8Y3E - chains I and M of the 16 polymer chains in the assembly; structure by electron microscopy, 5.32 A resolution (low resolution: residue-level contacts below are approximate; hydrogen-bond / salt-bridge calls are withheld).

# Chain I
Molecule: 250-nt DNA strand
Sequence (250 nucleotides; each row starts with the number of its first residue):
     1 ATCGGATGTATATATCTGACACGTGCCTGGAGACTAGGGAGTAATCCCCT
    51 TGGCGGTTAAAACGCGGGGGACAGCGCGTACGTGCGTTTAAGCGGTGCTA
   101 GAGCTGTCTACGACCAATTGAGCTCGAGCCTGGAGACTAGGGAGTAATCC
   151 CCTTGGCGGTTAAAACGCGGGGGACAGCGCGTACGTGCGTTTAAGCGGTG
   201 CTAGAGCTGTCTACGACCAATTGAGCGGCCTCGGCACCGGGATTCTCGAT

# Chain M
Molecule: Histone H2A type 1-B/E
Source organism: Homo sapiens
UniProtKB: P04908 (H2A1B_HUMAN); residues 0-129 here correspond to UniProt positions 1-130 (UniProt number = residue number + 1)
Chain sequence (133 residues; numbered -3 to 129; the number before each row is that of its first residue; numbers below 1 keep their minus sign (Gly-3 is residue -3)):
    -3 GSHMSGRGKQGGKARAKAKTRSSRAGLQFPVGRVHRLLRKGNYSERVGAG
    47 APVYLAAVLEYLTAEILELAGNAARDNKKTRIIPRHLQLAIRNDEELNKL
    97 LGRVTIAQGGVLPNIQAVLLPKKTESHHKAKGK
Disordered / not traced: -3 to 15, 118-129
Sequence notes: expression tag (-3 to -1)
Swiss-Prot annotation at these positions:
  - modified residue: Ser1 (N-acetylserine), Arg3 (Citrulline), Lys5 (N6-(2-hydroxyisobutyryl)lysine), Lys9 (N6-(2-hydroxyisobutyryl)lysine), Lys13 (N6-(beta-hydroxybutyryl)lysine), Lys36 (N6-(2-hydroxyisobutyryl)lysine), Lys74 (N6-(2-hydroxyisobutyryl)lysine), Lys75 (N6-(2-hydroxyisobutyryl)lysine), Lys95 (N6-(2-hydroxyisobutyryl)lysine), Gln104 (N5-methylglutamine), Lys118 (N6-(2-hydroxyisobutyryl)lysine), Lys119 (N6-crotonyllysine), Thr120 (Phosphothreonine), Lys125 (N6-crotonyllysine)
  - cross-link (Glycyl lysine isopeptide (Lys-Gly)): Lys13 (interchain with G-Cter in ubiquitin), Lys15 (interchain with G-Cter in ubiquitin), Lys119 (interchain with G-Cter in ubiquitin)

# Chain I / chain M interface
Pairs across the interface (15; chain I residue first):
  DC214(I) - Arg42(M)
  DC214(I) - Val43(M)
  DC214(I) - Gly44(M)
  DC214(I) - Ala45(M)
  DG215(I) - His31(M)
  DG215(I) - Arg35(M)
  DG215(I) - Arg42(M)
  DG215(I) - Val43(M)
  DA216(I) - Arg35(M)
  DA224(I) - Arg29(M)
  DG225(I) - Arg29(M)
  DG233(I) - Thr76(M)
  DG233(I) - Arg77(M)
  DG234(I) - Thr76(M)
  DG234(I) - Arg77(M)
Also at the interface, not in a pair above, chain M (11 interface residues in all): Gly46, Lys75

# In short
7 residues of chain I face 11 of chain M across their interface.
Here chain I is a 250-nt DNA strand and chain M is Histone H2A type 1-B/E (Homo sapiens). Entry 8Y3E (Cryo-EM
structure of the overlapping di-nucleosome (open form)) was determined by electron microscopy, deposited
together with 8Y3C, 8Y3D and 8Y3F.
